Entry 5FG7 (X-ray diffraction, 2.70 A resolution); this record covers chains Z and a of the 28 polymer chains in the assembly.

# Chain Z
Protein: Proteasome subunit beta type-6
Source organism: Saccharomyces cerevisiae S288c
Notes: EC 3.4.25.1
UniProt: P23724 (PSB6_YEAST); residues 1-222 here correspond to UniProt positions 20-241 (UniProt number = residue number + 19)
Chain sequence (222 residues; numbered 1 to 222; the number before each row is that of its first residue):
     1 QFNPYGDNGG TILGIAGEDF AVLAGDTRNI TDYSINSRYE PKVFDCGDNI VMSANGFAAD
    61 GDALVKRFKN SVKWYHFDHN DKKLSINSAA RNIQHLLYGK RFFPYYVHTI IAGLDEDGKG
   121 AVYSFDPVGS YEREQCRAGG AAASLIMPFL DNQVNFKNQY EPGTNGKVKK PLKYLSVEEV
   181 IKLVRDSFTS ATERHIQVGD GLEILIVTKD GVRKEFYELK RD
Metal / ion sites: Mg2+: Thr192, Val198

# Chain a
Protein: Proteasome subunit beta type-7
Source organism: Saccharomyces cerevisiae S288c
Notes: EC 3.4.25.1
UniProt: P30657 (PSB7_YEAST); residues -12 to 233 here correspond to UniProt positions 21-266 (UniProt number = residue number + 33)
Chain sequence (246 residues; numbered -12 to 233; the number before each row is that of its first residue; numbers below 1 keep their minus sign (Thr-12 is residue -12)):
   -12 TQIANAGASP MVNTQQPIVT GTSVISMKYD NGVIIAADNL GSYGSLLRFN GVERLIPVGD
    48 NTVVGISGDI SDMQHIERLL KDLVTENAYD NPLADAEEAL EPSYIFEYLA TVMYQRRSKM
   108 NPLWNAIIVA GVQSNGDQFL RYVNLLGVTY SSPTLATGFG AHMANPLLRK VVDRESDIPK
   168 TTVQVAEEAI VNAMRVLYYR DARSSRNFSL AIIDKNTGLT FKKNLQVENM KWDFAKDIKG
   228 YGTQKI
Not modelled in the structure: -12 to 0

# Interface between chain Z and chain a
Pairs across the interface (40):
  Gln1(Z) with Thr1(a), hydrogen bond; Gln2(a)
  Phe2(Z) with Thr1(a); Arg104(a); Met107(a); Pro109(a), hydrophobic; Leu132(a), hydrophobic; Leu133(a), hydrophobic
  Asn3(Z) with Leu133(a)
  Pro4(Z) with Arg104(a), hydrogen bond (backbone-side chain); Met107(a), hydrophobic; Leu133(a)
  Asn8(Z) with Val135(a)
  Ser34(Z) with His149(a), hydrogen bond
  Ile35(Z) with Arg156(a), hydrogen bond (backbone-side chain)
  Asn36(Z) with Tyr137(a); Ser139(a); Arg156(a)
  Ser37(Z) with Ser138(a), hydrogen bond (side chain-backbone)
  Glu40(Z) with Arg128(a), salt bridge; Tyr137(a); Ser138(a), hydrogen bond (side chain-backbone)
  Phe57(Z) with Arg104(a); Leu133(a); Val135(a), hydrophobic
  Ala59(Z) with Tyr101(a); Leu133(a); Gly134(a); Val135(a)
  Asp60(Z) with Tyr101(a), hydrogen bond; Arg104(a), salt bridge
  Asp62(Z) with Thr136(a)
  Ala63(Z) with Tyr101(a)
  Lys66(Z) with Glu94(a), salt bridge
  Phe103(Z) with Arg104(a); Ser105(a)
  Tyr105(Z) with Tyr101(a)
  Glu218(Z) with Arg161(a), salt bridge
  Arg221(Z) with Asp160(a), salt bridge; Arg161(a)
Interface residues without a listed pair, chain Z (25 interface residues in all): Tyr5, Gly6, Asn29, Tyr39, Lys100
Interface residues without a listed pair, chain a (23 interface residues in all): Trp111, Leu142

# In short
The interface between chain Z and chain a involves 25 residues on one side and 23 on the other, with 7
hydrogen bonds and 5 salt bridges. Polar pairs include Glu40(Z)-Arg128(a), Asp60(Z)-Arg104(a) and
Lys66(Z)-Glu94(a). Thr192(Z) and Val198(Z) coordinate Mg2+.
Chain Z is Proteasome subunit beta type-6 and chain a is Proteasome subunit beta type-7, both from
Saccharomyces cerevisiae S288c; the structure, Yeast 20S proteasome beta2-T1A mutant, was determined by X-ray
diffraction together with 5CZ4, 5CZ5, 5CZ6, 5CZ7, 5CZ8, 5CZ9 and 16 further entries from the same study.
